PDB entry 1T0Q | X-ray diffraction, 2.15 A resolution | chains A and B of the 3 polymer chains in the assembly

== Chain A ==
Protein: toluene, o-xylene monooxygenase oxygenase subunit
From: Pseudomonas stutzeri
Reference sequence: O87798 (O87798_PSEST); residues 1-498 here = UniProt positions 1-498
Chain sequence (498 residues; each row starts with the number of its first residue):
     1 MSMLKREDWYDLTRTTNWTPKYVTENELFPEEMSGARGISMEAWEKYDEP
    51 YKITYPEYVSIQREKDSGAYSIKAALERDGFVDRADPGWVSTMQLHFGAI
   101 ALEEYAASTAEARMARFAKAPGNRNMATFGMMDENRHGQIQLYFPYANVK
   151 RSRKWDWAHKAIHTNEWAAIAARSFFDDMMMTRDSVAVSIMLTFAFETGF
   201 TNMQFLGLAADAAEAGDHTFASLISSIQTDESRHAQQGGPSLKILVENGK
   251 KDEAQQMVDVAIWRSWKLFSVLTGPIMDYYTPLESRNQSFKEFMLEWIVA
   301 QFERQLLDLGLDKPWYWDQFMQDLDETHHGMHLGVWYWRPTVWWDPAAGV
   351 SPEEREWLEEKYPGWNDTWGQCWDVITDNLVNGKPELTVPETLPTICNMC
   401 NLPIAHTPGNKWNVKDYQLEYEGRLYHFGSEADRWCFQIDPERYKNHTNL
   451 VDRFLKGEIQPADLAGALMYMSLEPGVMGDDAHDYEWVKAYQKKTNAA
Unresolved in the structure: 1, 493-498
Metal / ion sites: Fe ion site 1: E104, E134, H137 (together with hydroxide ion, sulfanylacetic acid); Fe ion site 2: E134, E197, E231, H234 (together with hydroxide ion, sulfanylacetic acid)
Residues lining bound ligands:
  - sulfanylacetic acid (MCR): E103, E104, A107, E134, H137, F176, F196, E197, T201, E231, H234
  - hydroxide ion (OH): E104, E134, H137, E197, E231, H234

== Chain B ==
Protein: toluene, o-xylene monooxygenase oxygenase subunit
From: Pseudomonas stutzeri
Reference sequence: O87802 (O87802_PSEST); numbering as in UniProt (aligned over 1-330)
Chain sequence (330 residues; row label = number of the first residue in the row):
     1 MSEQQPEALKPLKTWSHLAGNRRRPSEYEVVSTNLHYFTDNPERPWELDS
    51 NLPMQTWYKKYCFDSPLKHDDWNAFRDPDQLVYRTYNLLQDGQESYVQGL
   101 FDQLNDRGHDQMLTREWVETLARFYTPARYLFHALQMGSVYIHQIAPAST
   151 ITNCATYETADHLRWLTHTAYRTRELANCYPDVGFGKRERDVWENDPAWQ
   201 GFRELIEKALIAWDWGEAFTAINLVTKPAVEEALLQQLGSLAQSEGDTLL
   251 GLLAQAQKRDAERHRRWSSALVKMALEKEGNREVLQKWVAKWEPLADKAI
   301 EAYCSALPDGENAIVEAKSASRYVRQMMGL
Unresolved in the structure: 1-7, 330

== Chain A / chain B interface ==
Contacting residue pairs (192; chain A residue first):
  S2(A) - D102(B)  hydrogen bond (backbone-backbone)
  S2(A) - N105(B)  hydrogen bond (backbone-side chain)
  S2(A) - D106(B)  hydrogen bond (backbone-side chain)
  M3(A) - Q98(B)
  M3(A) - F101(B)  hydrophobic
  M3(A) - D102(B)
  M3(A) - Y171(B)
  L4(A) - Y171(B)  hydrogen bond (backbone-side chain)
  L4(A) - R174(B)
  L4(A) - E175(B)
  L4(A) - N178(B)
  D8(A) - R174(B)  hydrogen bond (backbone-side chain)
  W9(A) - T167(B)
  W9(A) - Y171(B)
  W9(A) - R174(B)
  L12(A) - R129(B)
  L12(A) - A170(B)
  L12(A) - T173(B)
  L12(A) - R174(B)
  L12(A) - G186(B)
  T13(A) - L166(B)
  T13(A) - A170(B)
  T15(A) - R129(B)  hydrogen bond (backbone-side chain)
  T15(A) - Y130(B)  hydrogen bond (backbone-side chain)
  T16(A) - Y130(B)
  T16(A) - H133(B)
  N17(A) - Y130(B)
  N17(A) - R190(B)
  W18(A) - A134(B)  hydrophobic
  W18(A) - R190(B)
  W18(A) - W193(B)
  W18(A) - E194(B)
  W18(A) - R203(B)
  W18(A) - E207(B)  hydrogen bond
  T19(A) - R190(B)  hydrogen bond
  T19(A) - E194(B)  hydrogen bond (backbone-side chain)
  T19(A) - R203(B)  hydrogen bond (backbone-side chain)
  P20(A) - R203(B)
  P20(A) - E207(B)
  K21(A) - R203(B)
  K21(A) - E207(B)  hydrogen bond (backbone-side chain)
  Y22(A) - Q200(B)  hydrogen bond
  Y22(A) - R203(B)
  Y22(A) - E204(B)
  Y22(A) - E207(B)  hydrogen bond (backbone-side chain)
  Y22(A) - K208(B)
  V23(A) - E207(B)
  V23(A) - K208(B)
  V23(A) - I211(B)  hydrophobic
  E27(A) - I211(B)
  E27(A) - W213(B)
  L28(A) - L210(B)  hydrophobic
  L28(A) - I211(B)  hydrophobic
  P30(A) - W213(B)
  E32(A) - P53(B)
  E32(A) - W57(B)
  M33(A) - M54(B)  hydrophobic
  M33(A) - W57(B)
  Y55(A) - Y86(B)  hydrogen bond
  Y55(A) - Q90(B)  hydrogen bond
  Y55(A) - E94(B)
  Y55(A) - A160(B)
  Y55(A) - R164(B)
  P56(A) - E94(B)
  P56(A) - Q98(B)
  Y58(A) - Y83(B)  hydrogen bond
  V59(A) - N87(B)
  V59(A) - D91(B)
  S60(A) - D91(B)
  Q62(A) - Y83(B)  hydrogen bond
  Q62(A) - N87(B)
  R63(A) - L88(B)
  R63(A) - D91(B)  salt bridge
  D66(A) - Y83(B)
  D66(A) - R84(B)
  Y70(A) - R84(B)
  L102(A) - L35(B)
  E103(A) - Y37(B)  hydrogen bond
  Y105(A) - L35(B)  hydrophobic
  Y105(A) - H36(B)
  Y105(A) - S149(B)  hydrogen bond (side chain-backbone)
  Y105(A) - T152(B)
  Y105(A) - N153(B)  hydrogen bond
  A106(A) - Y37(B)  hydrophobic
  S108(A) - H143(B)  hydrogen bond (backbone-side chain)
  T109(A) - Y58(B)
  T109(A) - H143(B)  hydrogen bond
  T109(A) - Q144(B)
  A112(A) - V140(B)  hydrophobic
  A112(A) - H143(B)
  A112(A) - Q144(B)
  R113(A) - M54(B)
  R113(A) - Y58(B)  hydrogen bond
  R113(A) - Q144(B)
  A115(A) - V140(B)  hydrophobic
  R116(A) - M137(B)
  R116(A) - V140(B)
  R116(A) - Q144(B)
  R116(A) - L210(B)  hydrogen bond (side chain-backbone)
  R116(A) - W213(B)
  F117(A) - Q144(B)
  F117(A) - W213(B)  hydrophobic
  R124(A) - H133(B)  hydrogen bond
  N125(A) - H133(B)
  N125(A) - Q136(B)  hydrogen bond
  N125(A) - L163(B)
  T128(A) - Q136(B)  hydrogen bond
  T128(A) - T159(B)
  T128(A) - L163(B)
  F129(A) - L163(B)  hydrophobic
  M131(A) - V140(B)  hydrophobic
  M131(A) - H143(B)
  M131(A) - T156(B)
  M131(A) - T159(B)
  M132(A) - Y83(B)
  M132(A) - Y86(B)  hydrophobic
  M132(A) - T156(B)
  M132(A) - Y157(B)  hydrophobic
  N135(A) - Y83(B)
  N135(A) - N153(B)
  N135(A) - Y157(B)  hydrogen bond
  R136(A) - Y83(B)
  Q139(A) - V31(B)
  Q139(A) - V82(B)
  Q139(A) - Y83(B)
  Q139(A) - N153(B)
  Q139(A) - Y157(B)  hydrogen bond
  L142(A) - W15(B)
  L142(A) - V31(B)
  L142(A) - L35(B)  hydrophobic
  Y143(A) - E27(B)
  Y143(A) - V31(B)  hydrophobic
  Y146(A) - K13(B)
  Y146(A) - T14(B)  hydrogen bond
  Y146(A) - W15(B)
  Y146(A) - V30(B)
  V149(A) - P11(B)
  V149(A) - L12(B)
  V149(A) - K13(B)
  V149(A) - W15(B)  hydrophobic
  K150(A) - P11(B)
  K150(A) - L12(B)
  K150(A) - K13(B)
  S152(A) - P11(B)
  R153(A) - L9(B)
  R153(A) - K10(B)  hydrogen bond (side chain-backbone)
  R153(A) - L12(B)
  W155(A) - W15(B)
  D156(A) - W15(B)
  D156(A) - S16(B)  hydrogen bond
  A158(A) - W15(B)  hydrophobic
  H159(A) - H17(B)  hydrogen bond
  H159(A) - T33(B)  hydrogen bond (side chain-backbone)
  H159(A) - N34(B)
  H159(A) - L35(B)
  I162(A) - Y37(B)  hydrophobic
  H163(A) - N34(B)  hydrogen bond (side chain-backbone)
  H163(A) - H36(B)
  H163(A) - D40(B)  salt bridge
  I170(A) - E47(B)
  R173(A) - Y37(B)
  R173(A) - E47(B)  salt bridge
  S174(A) - E47(B)
  D177(A) - Y37(B)  hydrogen bond
  D177(A) - W46(B)
  D177(A) - E47(B)  hydrogen bond (side chain-backbone)
  D178(A) - L48(B)
  M181(A) - Y37(B)
  M181(A) - W46(B)  hydrophobic
  M181(A) - M54(B)
  T182(A) - W46(B)
  T182(A) - L48(B)
  T182(A) - M54(B)
  R183(A) - M54(B)
  E442(A) - D49(B)
  R443(A) - L48(B)
  R443(A) - D49(B)  hydrogen bond (backbone-backbone)
  R443(A) - L52(B)
  Y444(A) - L48(B)  hydrophobic
  Y444(A) - D49(B)
  K445(A) - D49(B)
  N446(A) - R44(B)  hydrogen bond
  N446(A) - D49(B)  hydrogen bond (backbone-side chain)
  N446(A) - S50(B)  hydrogen bond (side chain-backbone)
  N446(A) - N51(B)
  H447(A) - R44(B)
  H447(A) - E47(B)  salt bridge
  H447(A) - L48(B)
  R453(A) - E47(B)  salt bridge
  E474(A) - L9(B)
  P475(A) - A8(B)
  P475(A) - L9(B)  hydrogen bond (backbone-backbone)
Other interface residues (no listed pair), chain A (88 interface residues in all): F29, E45, D133, P145, R151, F176, G476, V477
Other interface residues (no listed pair), chain B (88 interface residues in all): P25, S32, P45, Y141, D161

== Summary ==
Chain A and chain B each contribute 88 residues to their interface, with 43 hydrogen bonds and 5 salt bridges.
Among the polar pairs are R63(A)-D91(B), H163(A)-D40(B) and R173(A)-E47(B). Ligands of chain A: hydroxide ion
and sulfanylacetic acid.
Chain A is toluene, o-xylene monooxygenase oxygenase subunit and chain B is toluene, o-xylene monooxygenase
oxygenase subunit, both from Pseudomonas stutzeri; the structure, Structure of the Toluene/o-Xylene
Monooxygenase Hydroxylase, was determined by X-ray diffraction, deposited together with 1T0R and 1T0S.
